9F9T - chains I and a of the 28 polymer chains in the assembly; structure by electron microscopy, 2.31 A resolution.

Chain I:
Name: Proteasome subunit beta
Organism: Trypanosoma cruzi
Reference sequence: V5BCU3 (V5BCU3_TRYCR); numbering as in UniProt (aligned over 1-292)
Amino-acid sequence (292 residues; each row starts with the number of its first residue):
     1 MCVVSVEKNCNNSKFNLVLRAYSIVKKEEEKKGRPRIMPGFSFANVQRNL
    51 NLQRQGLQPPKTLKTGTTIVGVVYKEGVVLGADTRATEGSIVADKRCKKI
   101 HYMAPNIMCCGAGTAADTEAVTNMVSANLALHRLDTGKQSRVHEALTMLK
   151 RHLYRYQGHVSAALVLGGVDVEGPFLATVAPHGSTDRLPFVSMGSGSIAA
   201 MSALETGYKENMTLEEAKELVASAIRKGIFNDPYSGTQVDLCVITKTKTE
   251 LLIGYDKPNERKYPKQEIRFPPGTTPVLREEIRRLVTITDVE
Unresolved in the structure: 1-66, 286-292

Chain a:
Name: Proteasome subunit beta
Organism: Trypanosoma cruzi
Reference sequence: A0A2V2VW62 (A0A2V2VW62_TRYCR); numbering as in UniProt (aligned over 1-246)
Amino-acid sequence (246 residues; each row starts with the number of its first residue):
     1 MIEDHMEYGHHFPRKLADSTLSLPRQGVKEQQWSPYADNGGTIAAIAGKN
    51 YVILGGDTRLNGDFCIHTRDDRTKLFQLTEHTFLASTGMQADRLQLQQML
   101 KYRIQWYQYNNGGKLPSTKAIAKLTSTMLYQRRFFPYYTFNMVVGLDEKG
   151 AGVCYSYDPVGSTEPFRYGTSGSASSFVEPLMDCLLTRQHMVQQAPAELS
   201 MTETLEMLKNAFTGAAERDIFTGDAVCFHIITADGIRSELFELRND
Unresolved in the structure: 1-32, 193-197
Sequence notes: conflict Asn245 (Lys in A0A2V2VW62)

Interface between chain I and chain a:
Residue-residue contacts (41; chain I residue first):
  Arg85(I) with Ile220(a); Asp246(a), salt bridge
  Thr87(I) with Ile220(a)
  Ser90(I) with Arg218(a); Asp219(a), hydrogen bond; Ile220(a), hydrogen bond (backbone-backbone)
  Ile91(I) with Arg218(a)
  Val92(I) with Glu217(a); Arg218(a), hydrogen bond (backbone-side chain); Ile220(a), hydrophobic
  Ala93(I) with Arg218(a)
  Lys95(I) with Glu217(a), salt bridge; Arg218(a)
  Ile229(I) with Asp246(a)
  Phe230(I) with Arg69(a), hydrogen bond (backbone-side chain); Asn245(a)
  Pro233(I) with Ile220(a); Phe221(a), hydrophobic
  Tyr234(I) with Phe64(a), hydrophobic; Ile220(a), hydrophobic; Phe221(a)
  Ser235(I) with Asp246(a)
  Thr237(I) with Arg244(a), hydrogen bond; Asp246(a), hydrogen bond (backbone-side chain)
  Asn259(I) with Arg244(a); Asn245(a); Asp246(a), hydrogen bond
  Arg261(I) with Thr213(a)
  Lys262(I) with Leu243(a), hydrogen bond (side chain-backbone); Asn245(a), hydrogen bond
  Tyr263(I) with Glu206(a); Lys209(a); Phe241(a), hydrophobic
  Gln266(I) with Glu206(a); Asn210(a)
  Phe270(I) with Met191(a), hydrophobic
  Gly273(I) with Val192(a)
  Thr274(I) with His190(a); Met191(a); Val192(a)
  Pro276(I) with His190(a)
Also at the interface, not in a pair above, chain I (28 interface residues in all): Gly89, Asn231, Gly236, Lys265, Ile268, Thr275
Also at the interface, not in a pair above, chain a (26 interface residues in all): Cys65, Ile66, Phe177, Cys184, Leu185, Met207, Glu242

Summary:
28 residues of chain I face 26 of chain a across their interface; the contacts include 9 hydrogen bonds and 2
salt bridges. Among the polar pairs are Arg85(I)-Asp246(a), Lys95(I)-Glu217(a) and Ser90(I)-Asp219(a).
Chain I is Proteasome subunit beta and chain a is Proteasome subunit beta, both from Trypanosoma cruzi; the
structure, CryoEM structure of native Trypanosoma cruzi apo proteasome 20S subunit, was determined by electron
microscopy together with 9F9P from the same study.
